9NNS - chains A and B; structure by X-ray diffraction, 3.00 A resolution.

# Chain A (and B)
Molecule: L-lysine N6-monooxygenase MbtG
Source organism: Saccharopolyspora erythraea
Notes: EC 1.14.13.59; chain B of this document is another copy of the same molecule, construct and numbering; everything in this record applies to it too
UniProtKB: A4FE36 (A4FE36_SACEN); residues 2-441 here = UniProt positions 2-441
Sequence (460 residues; each row starts with the number of its first residue; numbers below 1 keep their minus sign (Met-18 is residue -18)):
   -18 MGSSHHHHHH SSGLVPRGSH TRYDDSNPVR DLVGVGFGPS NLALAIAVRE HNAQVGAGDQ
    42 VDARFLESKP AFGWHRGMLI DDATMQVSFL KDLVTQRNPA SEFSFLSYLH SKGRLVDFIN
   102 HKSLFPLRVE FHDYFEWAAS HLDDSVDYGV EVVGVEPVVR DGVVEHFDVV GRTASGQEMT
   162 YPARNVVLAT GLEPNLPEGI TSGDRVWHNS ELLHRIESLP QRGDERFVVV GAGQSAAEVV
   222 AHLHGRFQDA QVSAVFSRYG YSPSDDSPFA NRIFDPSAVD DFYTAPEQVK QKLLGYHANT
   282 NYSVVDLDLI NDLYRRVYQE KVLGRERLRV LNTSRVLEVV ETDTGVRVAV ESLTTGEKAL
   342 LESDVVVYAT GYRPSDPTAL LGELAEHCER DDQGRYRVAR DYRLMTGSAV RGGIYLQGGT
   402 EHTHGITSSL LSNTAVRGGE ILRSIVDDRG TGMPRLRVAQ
Not modelled in the structure: -18 to 5, 177, 202-204, 237-246, 266-284, 315-317, 333-338, 408-410, 433-441 (chain B: -18 to 6, 185-188, 194-206, 227-232, 239-244, 255-285, 314-316, 320-327, 339-346, 437-441)
Construct notes: initiating methionine (-18); expression tag (-17 to 1)
Residues lining bound ligands: ADP (adenosine-5'-diphosphate): Val16, Gly17, Phe18, Gly19, Pro20, Ser21, Asn22, Leu47, Glu48, Ser49, Lys50, Trp55, His56, Val131, Glu132, Val133, Ala170, Thr171, Gly172, Leu173, Leu361

# How chain A and chain B interact
Pairs across the interface (51):
  Gln67(A) - Lys103(B)
  Phe70(A) - Phe70(B)  hydrophobic
  Phe70(A) - Leu71(B)  hydrophobic
  Leu71(A) - Leu87(B)  hydrophobic
  Leu71(A) - Ile100(B)  hydrophobic
  Lys72(A) - Ile100(B)
  Lys72(A) - Asn101(B)  hydrogen bond
  Thr76(A) - Leu96(B)
  Thr76(A) - Ile100(B)
  Gln77(A) - Val97(B)
  Gln77(A) - Ile100(B)
  Arg78(A) - His91(B)  hydrogen bond (backbone-side chain)
  Pro80(A) - Pro80(B)
  Pro80(A) - Leu87(B)
  Pro80(A) - Ser88(B)
  Pro80(A) - His91(B)
  Pro80(A) - Leu96(B)  hydrophobic
  Ala81(A) - Ala81(B)
  Ala81(A) - Ser82(B)
  Ala81(A) - Glu83(B)
  Ala81(A) - Ser88(B)
  Ser82(A) - Ala81(B)
  Glu83(A) - Ala81(B)
  Leu87(A) - Leu71(B)  hydrophobic
  Leu87(A) - Pro80(B)
  Ser88(A) - Pro80(B)
  His91(A) - Arg78(B)
  His91(A) - Pro80(B)
  Leu96(A) - Thr76(B)
  Leu96(A) - Pro80(B)  hydrophobic
  Val97(A) - Gln77(B)
  Ile100(A) - Lys72(B)
  Ile100(A) - Thr76(B)
  Ile100(A) - Gln77(B)
  Asn101(A) - Lys72(B)  hydrogen bond
  Asn101(A) - Ala251(B)
  Asn101(A) - Asn252(B)
  Lys103(A) - Gln67(B)  hydrogen bond (side chain-backbone)
  Lys103(A) - Leu105(B)
  Lys103(A) - Phe106(B)
  Lys103(A) - Asn252(B)
  Ser104(A) - Leu105(B)
  Leu105(A) - Lys103(B)
  Leu105(A) - Ser104(B)
  Leu105(A) - Leu105(B)  hydrophobic
  Phe106(A) - Lys103(B)
  Asp247(A) - Lys103(B)  salt bridge
  Ala251(A) - Asn101(B)
  Ile254(A) - Asn101(B)
  Phe255(A) - Asp98(B)
  Pro257(A) - Asp98(B)
Also at the interface, not in a pair above, chain A (30 interface residues in all): Phe99, His102, Asp256
Also at the interface, not in a pair above, chain B (30 interface residues in all): Val68, Gly94, Phe99, His102, Arg253

# Summary
The chain A/chain B interface involves 30 residues from each chain, with 4 hydrogen bonds and 1 salt bridge.
Among the polar pairs are Asp247(A)-Lys103(B), Lys72(A)-Asn101(B) and Arg78(A)-His91(B). Ligands of chain A:
ADP.
Both chains are L-lysine N6-monooxygenase MbtG (Saccharopolyspora erythraea). Entry 9NNS (Flavin-dependent
N5-ornithine monooxygenase EtcB) was determined by X-ray diffraction (same publication as 9NNQ, 9NNR and
9OA7).
